Entry 1GXA (X-ray diffraction, 2.35 A resolution); this record covers chain A.

== Chain A ==
Molecule: Beta-lactoglobulin
From: Bos taurus
UniProt: P02754 (LACB_BOVIN); residues 1-162 here correspond to UniProt positions 17-178 (UniProt number = residue number + 16)
Sequence (162 residues; numbered 1 to 162; the number before each row is that of its first residue):
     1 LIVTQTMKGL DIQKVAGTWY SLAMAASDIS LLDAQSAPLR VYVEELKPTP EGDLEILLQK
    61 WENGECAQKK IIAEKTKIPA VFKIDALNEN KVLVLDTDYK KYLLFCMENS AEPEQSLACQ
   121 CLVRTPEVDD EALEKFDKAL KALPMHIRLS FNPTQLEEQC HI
Unresolved in the structure: 1
Disulfide bonds: C66-C160, C106-C119

== In short ==
Chain A is Beta-lactoglobulin (Bos taurus); the structure, Bovine beta-lactoglobulin complexed with retinol
and palmitic acid, trigonal lattice Z, was determined by X-ray diffraction, deposited together with 1GX8 and
1GX9.
